PDB entry 5L65 | X-ray diffraction, 2.90 A resolution | chains K and W of the 28 polymer chains in the assembly

== Chain K ==
Name: Proteasome subunit beta type-8, Proteasome subunit beta type-5
Organism: Mus musculus
Notes: EC 3.4.25.1
UniProtKB: chimeric construct of P28063, P30656: residues 1-138 from P28063 (PSB8_MOUSE) positions 73-210 (UniProt number = residue number + 72); residues 139-211 from P30656 positions 215-287 (UniProt number = residue number + 76)
Sequence (211 residues; each row starts with the number of its first residue):
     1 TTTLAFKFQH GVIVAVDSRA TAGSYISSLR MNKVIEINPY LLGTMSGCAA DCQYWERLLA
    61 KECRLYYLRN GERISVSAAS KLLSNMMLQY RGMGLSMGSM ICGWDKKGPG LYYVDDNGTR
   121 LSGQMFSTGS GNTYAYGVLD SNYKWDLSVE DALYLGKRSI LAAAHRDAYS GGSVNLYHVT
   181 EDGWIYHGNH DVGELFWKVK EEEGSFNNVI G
Covalently attached groups: CARFILZOMIB, bound form (3BV) linked to Thr-1
Metal / ion sites: Mg2+: Ala-164, Asp-167, Ser-170 (shared with Asp-204(W) of chain W)
Residues lining bound ligands: CARFILZOMIB, bound form (3BV; N-{(2S)-2-[(morpholin-4-ylacetyl)amino]-4-phenylbutanoyl}-L-leucyl-N-[(2R,3S,4S)-1,3-dihydroxy-2,6-dimethylheptan-4-yl]-L-phenylalaninamide): Arg-19, Ala-20, Thr-21, Ala-22, Ser-27, Met-31, Lys-33, Met-45, Ser-46, Gly-47, Cys-48, Ala-49, Ser-96, Ser-130, Tyr-169
What the authors report for this chain:
  - binding site for CARFILZOMIB, bound form: Thr-1
  - catalytic residues: Thr-1 (citing earlier work)

== Chain W ==
Name: Proteasome subunit beta type-3
Organism: Saccharomyces cerevisiae (strain ATCC 204508 / S288c)
Notes: EC 3.4.25.1
UniProtKB: P25451 (PSB3_YEAST); residues 0-204 here correspond to UniProt positions 1-205 (UniProt number = residue number + 1)
Sequence (205 residues; row label = number of the first residue in the row; numbering starts at 0):
     0 MSDPSSINGG IVVAMTGKDC VAIACDLRLG SQSLGVSNKF EKIFHYGHVF LGITGLATDV
    60 TTLNEMFRYK TNLYKLKEER AIEPETFTQL VSSSLYERRF GPYFVGPVVA GINSKSGKPF
   120 IAGFDLIGCI DEAKDFIVSG TASDQLFGMC ESLYEPNLEP EDLFETISQA LLNAADRDAL
   180 SGWGAVVYII KKDEVVKRYL KMRQD
Not modelled in the structure: 0
Metal / ion sites: Mg2+: Asp-204 (shared with Ala-164(K), Asp-167(K), Ser-170(K) of chain K)
Residues lining bound ligands: CARFILZOMIB, bound form (3BV; N-{(2S)-2-[(morpholin-4-ylacetyl)amino]-4-phenylbutanoyl}-L-leucyl-N-[(2R,3S,4S)-1,3-dihydroxy-2,6-dimethylheptan-4-yl]-L-phenylalaninamide): Ser-4, Arg-98, Asp-124, Leu-125, Ile-126, Cys-128
Swiss-Prot annotation at these positions:
  - modified residue: Ser-30 (Phosphoserine)
  - cross-link: Lys-69 (Glycyl lysine isopeptide (Lys-Gly) (interchain with G-Cter in ubiquitin))

== Interface between chain K and chain W ==
Pairs across the interface - 42 pairs, chain K then chain W:
  Arg-19(K) with Asp-204(W), salt bridge
  Ser-24(K) with Asp-177(W); Ala-178(W), hydrogen bond (backbone-backbone)
  Tyr-25(K) with Gln-144(W); Arg-176(W)
  Ile-26(K) with Asp-175(W); Arg-176(W), hydrogen bond (backbone-side chain); Asp-177(W); Ala-178(W)
  Ser-27(K) with Arg-176(W), hydrogen bond (backbone-side chain)
  Leu-29(K) with Asp-175(W); Arg-176(W)
  Tyr-134(K) with Leu-33(W)
  Ala-164(K) with Asp-204(W)
  His-165(K) with Trp-182(W), hydrogen bond (backbone-side chain); Gln-203(W), hydrogen bond (side chain-backbone)
  Arg-166(K) with Ser-32(W); Gly-34(W), hydrogen bond (side chain-backbone); Val-35(W); Trp-182(W)
  Asp-167(K) with Ser-32(W)
  Ala-168(K) with Arg-27(W); Ser-32(W), hydrogen bond (backbone-backbone); Ala-178(W)
  Tyr-169(K) with Ser-32(W)
  Ser-170(K) with Asp-204(W)
  Gly-171(K) with Asp-204(W)
  Gly-172(K) with Arg-202(W), hydrogen bond (backbone-side chain); Asp-204(W), hydrogen bond (backbone-side chain)
  Asp-191(K) with Arg-202(W), salt bridge
  Val-192(K) with Asp-204(W)
  Gly-193(K) with Arg-202(W)
  Phe-196(K) with Gln-203(W)
  Trp-197(K) with Lys-200(W); Met-201(W); Gln-203(W)
  Asn-208(K) with Asn-37(W); Lys-38(W), hydrogen bond (backbone-side chain)
  Val-209(K) with Asn-37(W); Gln-203(W)
  Ile-210(K) with Lys-38(W)
  Gly-211(K) with Lys-200(W)
Also at the interface, not in a pair above, chain K (26 interface residues in all): Ser-28
Also at the interface, not in a pair above, chain W (20 interface residues in all): Gln-31, Leu-179

== Overview ==
Chain K and chain W form an interface of 26 and 20 residues respectively, with 10 hydrogen bonds and 2 salt
bridges. Among the polar pairs are Arg-19(K)/Asp-204(W), Asp-191(K)/Arg-202(W) and Ile-26(K)/Arg-176(W). Chain
W binds CARFILZOMIB, bound form. From the paper: the catalytic residue Thr-1(K); a binding site for
CARFILZOMIB, bound form at Thr-1(K).
Here chain K is Proteasome subunit beta type-8, Proteasome subunit beta type-5 (Mus musculus) and chain W is
Proteasome subunit beta type-3 (Saccharomyces cerevisiae (strain ATCC 204508 / S288c)). Entry 5L65 (Yeast 20S
proteasome with mouse beta5i (1-138) and mouse beta6 (97-111; 118-133) in complex with carfilzomib) was
determined by X-ray diffraction together with 5L52, 5L54, 5L55, 5L5A, 5L5B, 5L5D and 30 further entries from
the same study.
